Entry 6RST (X-ray diffraction, 3.29 A resolution); this record covers chain A.

[Chain A]
Protein: Serine/threonine-protein kinase TBK1
Organism: Homo sapiens
Notes: EC 2.7.11.1; engineered mutation(s): S172E
Reference sequence: Q9UHD2 (TBK1_HUMAN); numbering as in UniProt (aligned over 2-657)
Sequence (663 residues; row label = number of the first residue in the row; numbers below 1 keep their minus sign (Gly-5 is residue -5)):
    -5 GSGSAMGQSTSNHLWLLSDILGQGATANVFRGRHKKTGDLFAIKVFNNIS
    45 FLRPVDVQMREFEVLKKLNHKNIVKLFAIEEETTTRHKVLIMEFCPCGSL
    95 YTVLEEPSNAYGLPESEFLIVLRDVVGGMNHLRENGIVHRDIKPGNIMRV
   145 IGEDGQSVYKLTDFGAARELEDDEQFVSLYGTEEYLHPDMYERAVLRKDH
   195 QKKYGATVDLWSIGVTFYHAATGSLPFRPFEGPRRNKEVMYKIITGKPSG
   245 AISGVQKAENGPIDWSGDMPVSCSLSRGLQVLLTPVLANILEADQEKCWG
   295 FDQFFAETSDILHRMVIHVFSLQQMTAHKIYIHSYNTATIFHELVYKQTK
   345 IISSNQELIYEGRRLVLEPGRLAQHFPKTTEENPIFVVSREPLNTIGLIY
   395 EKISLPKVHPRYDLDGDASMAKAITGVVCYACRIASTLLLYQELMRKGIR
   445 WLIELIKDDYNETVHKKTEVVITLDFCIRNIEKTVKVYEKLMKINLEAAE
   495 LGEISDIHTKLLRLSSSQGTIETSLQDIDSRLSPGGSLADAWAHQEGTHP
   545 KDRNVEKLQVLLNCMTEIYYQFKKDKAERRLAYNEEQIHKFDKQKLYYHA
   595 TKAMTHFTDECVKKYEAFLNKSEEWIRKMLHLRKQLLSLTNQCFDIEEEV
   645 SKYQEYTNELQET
Not modelled in the structure: -5 to -3, 165-174, 187-198, 483-491
Construct notes: expression tag (-5 to 1)
Residues lining bound ligands: KHQ (1-[4-[(1R)-1-[2-[[5-[1-(cyclopropylmethyl)pyrazol-4-yl]-1H-benzimidazol-2-yl]amino]pyridin-4-yl]ethyl]piperazin-1-yl]-3,3,3-tris(fluoranyl)propan-1-one): Ser12, Asp13, Ile14, Leu15, Gly16, Gln17, Val23, Arg25, Ala36, Lys38, Met86, Glu87, Phe88, Cys89, Pro90, Cys91, Gly92, Met142, Thr156, Asp157
Curated features (UniProtKB/Swiss-Prot):
  - active site: Asp135 (Proton acceptor)
  - binding site (ATP): Leu15 to Val23, Lys38
  - modified residue: Ser172 (Phosphoserine), Lys607 (N6-methyllysine)
  - cross-link (Glycyl lysine isopeptide (Lys-Gly)): Lys30 (interchain with G-Cter in ubiquitin), Lys401 (interchain with G-Cter in ubiquitin)
  - natural variant: Phe24 (F24S: Loss of IFNB induction), Arg47 (R47H: In FTDALS4), Asp50 (D50A: In IIAE8), Tyr105 (Y105C: In FTDALS4), Val152 (V152L: No effect on IFNB induction), Gly159 (G159A: In IIAE8), Ile207 (I207V: In IIAE8; uncertain significance), Tyr212 (Y212D: In AIARV), Asp296 (D296H: In a breast pleomorphic lobular carcinoma sample), Ile305 (I305T: In FTDALS4), Leu306 (L306I: In FTDALS4; uncertain significance), Arg308 (R308Q: In FTDALS4), 14 further natural variant entries in UniProt
  - mutagenesis: Lys30 (K30R: Decreases ubiquitination. Abolishes ubiquitination, phosphorylation and kinase activity; when associated with R-401), Asp33 (D33A: Decreases phosphorylation and kinase activity), Lys38 (K38A: Loss of kinase activity), Asp135 (D135N: Loss of kinase activity), Ser172 (S172A: Loss of kinase activity. No effect on dimerization. Loss of USP38-mediated degradation; S172E: Decreased kinase activity), Leu316 (L316E: Decreases kinase activity. No effect on phosphorylation), Tyr325 (Y325E: Abolishes phosphorylation and kinase activity), Glu355 (E355R: Decreases phosphorylation and kinase activity. Abolishes dimerization; when associated with A-357 or R-448), Arg357 (R357A: Decreases phosphorylation and kinase activity. Abolishes dimerization; when associated with R-355), Lys401 (K401R: Decreases ubiquitination. Abolishes ubiquitination, phosphorylation and kinase activity; when associated with R-30), Glu448 (E448R: Decreases phosphorylation and kinase activity. Abolishes dimerization; when associated with R-355), His459 (H459E: Abolishes dimerization and decreases kinase activity but no effect on phosphorylation; when associated with E-466 and E-470), 11 further mutagenesis entries in UniProt

[In short]
Ligands of chain A: compound KHQ. UniProt lists active-site residue Asp135, 10 ATP-binding residues and 23
mutagenesis sites.
Chain A is Serine/threonine-protein kinase TBK1 (Homo sapiens); the structure, TBK1 in complex with inhibitor
compound 24, was determined by X-ray diffraction, deposited together with 6RSU and 6RSR.
